PDB entry 7SZU | X-ray diffraction, 2.24 A resolution | chains H and L of the 3 polymer chains in the assembly

== Chain H ==
Name: BL3-6 Fab heavy chain
Source organism: Mus musculus
Notes: antibody fragment or engineered binder
Sequence (224 residues; each row starts with the number of its first residue):
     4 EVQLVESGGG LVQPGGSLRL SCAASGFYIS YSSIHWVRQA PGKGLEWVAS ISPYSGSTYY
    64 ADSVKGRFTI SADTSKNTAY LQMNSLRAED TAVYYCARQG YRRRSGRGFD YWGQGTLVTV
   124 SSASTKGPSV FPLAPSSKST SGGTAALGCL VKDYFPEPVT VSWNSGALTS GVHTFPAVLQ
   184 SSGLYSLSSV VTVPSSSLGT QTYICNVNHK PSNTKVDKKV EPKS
Disulfides: Cys-25/Cys-99, Cys-152/Cys-208

== Chain L ==
Name: BL3-6 Fab light chain
Source organism: Mus musculus
Notes: antibody fragment or engineered binder
Sequence (213 residues; numbered 2 to 214; the number before each row is that of its first residue):
     2 DIQMTQSPSS LSASVGDRVT ITCRASQSVS SAVAWYQQKP GKAPKLLIYS ASSLYSGVPS
    62 RFSGSRSGTD FTLTISSLQP EDFATYYCQQ SYSFPSTFGQ GTKVEIKRTV AAPSVFIFPP
   122 SDEQLKSGTA SVVCLLNNFY PREAKVQWKV DNALQSGNSQ ESVTEQDSKD STYSLSSTLT
   182 LSKADYEKHK VYACEVTHQG LSSPVTKSFN RGE
Disulfides: Cys-24/Cys-89, Cys-135/Cys-195

== Chain H / chain L interface ==
Pairs across the interface (68; chain H residue first):
  Val-40(H) / Phe-99(L)  hydrophobic
  Gln-42(H) / Gln-39(L)  hydrogen bond
  Gln-42(H) / Tyr-88(L)  hydrogen bond
  Lys-46(H) / Tyr-88(L)
  Gly-47(H) / Tyr-88(L)
  Leu-48(H) / Pro-45(L)  hydrophobic
  Leu-48(H) / Tyr-88(L)  hydrophobic
  Leu-48(H) / Phe-99(L)
  Trp-50(H) / Phe-95(L)  hydrophobic
  Trp-50(H) / Pro-96(L)  hydrophobic
  Trp-50(H) / Ser-97(L)
  Trp-50(H) / Phe-99(L)
  Ser-53(H) / Phe-95(L)
  Tyr-62(H) / Phe-95(L)  hydrophobic
  Tyr-63(H) / Pro-96(L)
  Asp-65(H) / Asp-2(L)
  Tyr-98(H) / Gln-39(L)
  Tyr-98(H) / Lys-43(L)
  Tyr-98(H) / Ala-44(L)  hydrophobic
  Arg-107(H) / Tyr-50(L)  hydrogen bond (backbone-side chain)
  Ser-108(H) / Tyr-50(L)
  Gly-109(H) / Tyr-50(L)
  Gly-109(H) / Ser-51(L)
  Arg-110(H) / Ser-92(L)  hydrogen bond (side chain-backbone)
  Arg-110(H) / Tyr-93(L)
  Gly-111(H) / Tyr-37(L)
  Phe-112(H) / Tyr-37(L)  hydrogen bond (backbone-side chain)
  Phe-112(H) / Leu-47(L)
  Phe-112(H) / Gln-90(L)
  Asp-113(H) / Leu-47(L)
  Asp-113(H) / Tyr-56(L)
  Trp-115(H) / Tyr-37(L)  hydrophobic
  Trp-115(H) / Ala-44(L)  hydrophobic
  Trp-115(H) / Pro-45(L)
  Gly-116(H) / Ala-44(L)
  Phe-134(H) / Ser-122(L)
  Phe-134(H) / Gln-125(L)
  Pro-135(H) / Ser-122(L)
  Pro-135(H) / Glu-124(L)
  Leu-136(H) / Phe-119(L)
  Leu-136(H) / Val-134(L)  hydrophobic
  Ala-137(H) / Phe-119(L)
  Lys-141(H) / Glu-214(L)
  Ala-149(H) / Phe-117(L)  hydrophobic
  Ala-149(H) / Phe-119(L)
  Leu-153(H) / Ser-132(L)
  Lys-155(H) / Gln-125(L)
  Lys-155(H) / Ser-132(L)
  His-176(H) / Asn-138(L)  hydrogen bond
  His-176(H) / Asn-139(L)
  His-176(H) / Ser-175(L)  hydrogen bond
  Thr-177(H) / Thr-165(L)
  Phe-178(H) / Leu-136(L)  hydrophobic
  Phe-178(H) / Ser-163(L)
  Phe-178(H) / Thr-165(L)
  Phe-178(H) / Ser-175(L)
  Phe-178(H) / Leu-176(L)
  Phe-178(H) / Ser-177(L)
  Pro-179(H) / Ser-163(L)  hydrogen bond (backbone-side chain)
  Pro-179(H) / Val-164(L)
  Val-181(H) / Glu-162(L)
  Val-181(H) / Ser-163(L)
  Leu-182(H) / Gln-161(L)  hydrogen bond (backbone-side chain)
  Gln-183(H) / Gln-161(L)
  Val-193(H) / Leu-136(L)  hydrophobic
  Thr-195(H) / Asn-138(L)
  Lys-221(H) / Glu-124(L)  salt bridge
  Lys-226(H) / Pro-121(L)
Other interface residues (no listed pair), chain H (46 interface residues in all): Glu-49, Ala-64, Tyr-114, Pro-138, Ala-148, Leu-150, Ser-191
Other interface residues (no listed pair), chain L (46 interface residues in all): Ala-33, Ala-35, Gly-42, Gln-101, Asp-123, Ser-128, Thr-130, Asp-168

== Summary ==
The chain H/chain L interface involves 46 residues from each chain, with 9 hydrogen bonds and 1 salt bridge.
Polar pairs include Lys-221(H)/Glu-124(L), Gln-42(H)/Gln-39(L) and Gln-42(H)/Tyr-88(L).
Chain H is BL3-6 Fab heavy chain and chain L is BL3-6 Fab light chain, both from Mus musculus; the structure,
Crystal structure of Pepper RNA aptamer in complex with HBC ligand and Fab BL3-6, was determined by X-ray
diffraction (same publication as 7U0Y).
